3KVK - chain A; structure by X-ray diffraction, 2.05 A resolution.

Chain A:
Protein: Dihydroorotate dehydrogenase, mitochondrial
Source organism: Homo sapiens
Notes: EC 1.3.5.2
UniProt: Q02127 (PYRD_HUMAN); residues 30-396 here correspond to UniProt positions 29-395 (UniProt number = residue number - 1)
Chain sequence (390 residues; numbered 7 to 396; the number before each row is that of its first residue):
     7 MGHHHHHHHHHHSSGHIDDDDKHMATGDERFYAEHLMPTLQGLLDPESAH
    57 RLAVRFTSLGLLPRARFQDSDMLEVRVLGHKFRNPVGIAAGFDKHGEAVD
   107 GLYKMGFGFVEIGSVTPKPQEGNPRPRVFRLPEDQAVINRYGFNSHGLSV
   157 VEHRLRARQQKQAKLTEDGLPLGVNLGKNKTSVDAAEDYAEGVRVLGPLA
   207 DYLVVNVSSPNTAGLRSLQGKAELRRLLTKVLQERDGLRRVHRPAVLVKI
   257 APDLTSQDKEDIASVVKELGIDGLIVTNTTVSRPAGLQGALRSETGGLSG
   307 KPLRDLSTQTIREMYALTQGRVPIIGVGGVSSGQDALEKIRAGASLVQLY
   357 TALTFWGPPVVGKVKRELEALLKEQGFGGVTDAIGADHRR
Unresolved in the structure: 7-32
Differences from the reference sequence: expression tag (7-29)
Ligand contacts:
  - 6X1 (2-{[(3,5-dichlorophenyl)carbamoyl]amino}benzoic acid): Tyr38, Met43, Leu46, Gln47, Pro52, Ala55, His56, Ala59, Thr63, Leu68, Phe98, Met111, Val134, Arg136, Tyr356, Leu359, Thr360, Pro364
  - undecylamine-N,N-dimethyl-N-oxide (DET): Glu53, His56, Arg57, Val60, Lys100, His101, Pro125, Gln126, Glu127, Arg133, Tyr147, Asn150, Ser151, His152
  - dihydroorotic acid (DOR; (4S)-2,6-dioxohexahydropyrimidine-4-carboxylic acid): Lys100, Asn145, Arg146, Tyr147, Gly148, Phe149, Asn150, Asn212, Ser215, Pro216, Asn217, Asn284, Thr285
  - FMN (flavin mononucleotide): Ala95, Ala96, Gly97, Lys100, Gly119, Ser120, Val143, Asn145, Tyr147, Phe149, Asn181, Asn212, Lys255, Thr283, Asn284, Thr285, Ser305, Gly306, Leu309, Val333, Gly334, Gly335, Val336, Leu355, Tyr356, Thr357
Swiss-Prot annotation at these positions:
  - active site: Ser215 (Nucleophile)
  - binding site (FMN): Ala96 to Lys100, Ser120, Asn181, Asn212, Lys255, Thr283, Gly306, Gly335, Tyr356, Thr357
  - binding site (substrate): Lys100, Asn145 to Phe149, Asn212 to Asn217, Asn284, Thr285

Summary:
Chain A binds flavin mononucleotide, dihydroorotic acid, undecylamine-N,N-dimethyl-N-oxide and compound 6X1.
Curated annotation (UniProt) lists active-site residue Ser215, 14 FMN-binding residues and 14
substrate-binding residues.
Chain A is Dihydroorotate dehydrogenase, mitochondrial (Homo sapiens); the structure, Crystal structure of
human dihydroorotate dehydrogenase (DHODH) with amino-benzoic acid inhibitor 641 at 2.05A resolution, was
determined by X-ray diffraction, deposited together with 3KVJ, 3KVL and 3KVM.
